9GCT - chains L and M of the 30 polymer chains in the assembly; structure by electron microscopy, 3.70 A resolution.

# Chain L (and M)
Molecule: Transcription termination factor Rho
Organism: Escherichia coli
Notes: EC 3.6.4.-; chain M of this document is another copy of the same molecule, construct and numbering; everything in this record applies to it too
Reference sequence: P0AG30 (RHO_ECOLI); residue numbers follow UniProt; this construct covers 1-419
Sequence (419 residues; numbered 1 to 419; the number before each row is that of its first residue):
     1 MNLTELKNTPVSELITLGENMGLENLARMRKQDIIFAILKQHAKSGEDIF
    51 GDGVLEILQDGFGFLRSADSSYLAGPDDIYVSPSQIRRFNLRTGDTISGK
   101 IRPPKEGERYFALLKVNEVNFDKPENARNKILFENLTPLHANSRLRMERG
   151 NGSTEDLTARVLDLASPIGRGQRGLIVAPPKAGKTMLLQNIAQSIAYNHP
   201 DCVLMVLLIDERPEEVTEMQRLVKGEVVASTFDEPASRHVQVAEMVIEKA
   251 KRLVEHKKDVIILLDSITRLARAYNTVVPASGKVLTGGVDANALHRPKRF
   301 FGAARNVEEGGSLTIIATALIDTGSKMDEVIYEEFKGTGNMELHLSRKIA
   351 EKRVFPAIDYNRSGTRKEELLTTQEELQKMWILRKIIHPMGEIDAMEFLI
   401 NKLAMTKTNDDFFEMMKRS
Ion coordination: Mg2+: Thr185 (together with ATP)
Small-molecule neighbours:
  - ATP (adenosine-5'-triphosphate), molecule 1: Pro179, Pro180, Lys181, Ala182, Gly183, Lys184, Thr185, Met186, Arg212, Phe355
  - ATP, molecule 2: Arg366, Lys367, Glu369
Swiss-Prot annotation at these positions:
  - region: Gly61 to Arg66 (RNA-binding 1), Asp78 to Tyr80 (RNA-binding 1), Glu108 to Tyr110 (RNA-binding 1), Val284 to Gly288 (RNA-binding 2)
  - binding site (ATP): Gly169 to Gly174, Lys181 to Met186, Arg212
  - site: Lys326 (RNA-binding 2)
  - mutagenesis: Phe62 (F62L/A: Defective for RNA-binding), Phe64 (F64L/A: Defective for RNA-binding), Lys181 (K181Q: Partial loss of ATPase, helicase and termination activity), Lys184 (K184Q: Improves ATPase and helicase activity but reduced termination activity), Cys202 (C202G/S: Does not affect the kinetics of ATP hydrolysis and inhibition by bicyclomycin), Asp265 (D265N: Loss of ATPase activity, helicase and termination activity)

# How chain L and chain M interact
Pairs across the interface - 45 pairs, chain L then chain M:
  Val11(L) with Ile131(M), hydrophobic
  Asn25(L) with Asn90(M)
  Ala27(L) with Arg128(M); Leu132(M)
  Arg28(L) with Ile86(M); Arg87(M); Asn90(M); Leu91(M), hydrogen bond (side chain-backbone); Arg92(M), hydrogen bond (backbone-side chain); Leu132(M)
  Met29(L) with Leu132(M); Asn135(M)
  Arg30(L) with Glu134(M); Asn135(M), hydrogen bond
  Lys31(L) with Asn135(M)
  Lys181(L) with Thr365(M); Arg366(M)
  Arg212(L) with Arg173(M); Gly337(M), hydrogen bond (side chain-backbone); Arg366(M)
  Pro213(L) with Pro138(M), hydrophobic; Arg173(M); Arg305(M)
  Glu214(L) with Leu139(M); His140(M), salt bridge; Gly171(M); Arg173(M), salt bridge; Asn340(M), hydrogen bond
  Glu215(L) with His140(M), salt bridge
  Thr217(L) with Pro138(M), hydrogen bond (side chain-backbone)
  Glu218(L) with His140(M), salt bridge; Lys367(M), salt bridge
  Arg221(L) with Leu139(M); Glu308(M), salt bridge
  Phe232(L) with Lys298(M); Thr338(M)
  Asp233(L) with His295(M), hydrogen bond (backbone-side chain); Lys298(M)
  Glu234(L) with His295(M)
  Pro235(L) with His295(M)
  Thr276(L) with Lys283(M)
  Val278(L) with Lys283(M), hydrogen bond (backbone-side chain)
  Glu351(L) with Trp381(M)
  Arg353(L) with Leu377(M); Trp381(M)
Other interface residues (no listed pair), chain L (27 interface residues in all): Pro279, Ala280, Thr323, Lys352
Other interface residues (no listed pair), chain M (34 interface residues in all): Thr137, Arg299, Gly302, Lys336, Gln378, His388

# Summary
Chain L and chain M form an interface of 27 and 34 residues respectively; the contacts include 8 hydrogen
bonds and 6 salt bridges. Among the polar pairs are Glu214(L)-His140(M), Glu214(L)-Arg173(M) and
Glu215(L)-His140(M). Ligands of chain L: ATP.
Chain L and chain M are both Transcription termination factor Rho (Escherichia coli); the structure,
Rho-ATP-Psu complex II expanded, was determined by electron microscopy together with 8PEU, 8PEW, 8PEX, 8PEY
and 9GCS from the same study.
